PDB entry 8QPH | X-ray diffraction, 1.34 A resolution | chain A

# Chain A
Name: Polyhedrin
Source organism: Lymantria dispar
UniProtKB: Q91IE3 (Q91IE3_9REOV); the construct has insertions or renumbered stretches relative to UniProt, so the offset changes along the chain: 1-74 = UniProt 1-74; 76-126 = UniProt 76-126; 128-248 = UniProt 129-249
Sequence (249 residues; each row starts with the number of its first residue; note: 2 numbers in that range are skipped by the numbering (no residue carries them; nothing is unmodelled there); a row labelled like 127B-127C holds insertion residues (127B, then the next letters in order)):
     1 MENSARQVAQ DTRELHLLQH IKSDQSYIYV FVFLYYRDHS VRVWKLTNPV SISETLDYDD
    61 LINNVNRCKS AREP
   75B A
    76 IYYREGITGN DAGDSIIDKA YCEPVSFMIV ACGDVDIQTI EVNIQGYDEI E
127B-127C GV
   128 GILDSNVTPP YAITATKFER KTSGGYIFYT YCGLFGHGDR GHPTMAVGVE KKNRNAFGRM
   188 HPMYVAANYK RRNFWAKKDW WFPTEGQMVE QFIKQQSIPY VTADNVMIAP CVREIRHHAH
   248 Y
Not modelled in the structure: 68-73
Construct notes: conflict Met-190 (Val191 in Q91IE3)
Ligand contacts: GTP (guanosine-5'-triphosphate): Gly-163, His-164, Gly-165

# Overview
Ligands of chain A: GTP.
Chain A is Polyhedrin (Lymantria dispar); the structure, Crystal structure of Lymantria dispar CPV14 polyhedra
14 crystals, was determined by X-ray diffraction together with 8QQC from the same study.
